PDB entry 7B0H | X-ray diffraction, 3.15 A resolution | chains E and F of the 6 polymer chains in the assembly

[Chain E (and F)]
Molecule: DNA polymerase
From: Thermococcus gorgonarius
Notes: EC 2.7.7.7; chain F of this document is another copy of the same molecule, construct and numbering; everything in this record applies to it too
Reference sequence: P56689 (DPOL_THEGO); residues 1-773 here = UniProt positions 1-773
Amino-acid sequence (773 residues; row label = number of the first residue in the row):
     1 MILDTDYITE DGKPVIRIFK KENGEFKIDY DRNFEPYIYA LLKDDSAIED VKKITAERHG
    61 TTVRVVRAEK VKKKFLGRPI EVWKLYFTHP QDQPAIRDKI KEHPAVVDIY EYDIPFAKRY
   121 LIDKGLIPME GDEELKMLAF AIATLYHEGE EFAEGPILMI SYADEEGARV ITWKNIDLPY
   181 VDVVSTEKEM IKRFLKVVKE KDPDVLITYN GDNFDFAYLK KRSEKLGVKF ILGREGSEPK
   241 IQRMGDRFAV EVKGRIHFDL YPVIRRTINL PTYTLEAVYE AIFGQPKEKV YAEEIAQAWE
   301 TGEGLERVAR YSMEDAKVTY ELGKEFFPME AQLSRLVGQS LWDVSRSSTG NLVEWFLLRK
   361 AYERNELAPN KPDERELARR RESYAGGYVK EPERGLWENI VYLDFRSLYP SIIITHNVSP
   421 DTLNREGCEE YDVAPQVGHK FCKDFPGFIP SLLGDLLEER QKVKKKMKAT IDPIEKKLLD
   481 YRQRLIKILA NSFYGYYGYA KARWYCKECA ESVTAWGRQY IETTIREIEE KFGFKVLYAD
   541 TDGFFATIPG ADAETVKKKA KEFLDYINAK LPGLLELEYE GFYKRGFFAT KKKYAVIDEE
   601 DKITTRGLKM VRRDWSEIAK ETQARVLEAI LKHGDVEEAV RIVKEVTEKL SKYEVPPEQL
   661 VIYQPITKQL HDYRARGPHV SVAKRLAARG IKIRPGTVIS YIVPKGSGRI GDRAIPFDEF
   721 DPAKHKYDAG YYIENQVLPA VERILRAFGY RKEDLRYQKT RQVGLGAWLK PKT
Disordered / not traced: 664-692, 705-717, 756-773 (chain F: 763-773)
Construct notes: engineered mutation Q93 (Val in P56689), A141 (Asp in P56689), A143 (Glu in P56689), L485 (Ala in P56689), A589 (Val in P56689), K609 (Glu in P56689), M610 (Ile in P56689), Q659 (Lys in P56689), Q664 (Glu in P56689), P665 (Gln in P56689), K668 (Arg in P56689), Q669 (Asp in P56689), H671 (Lys in P56689), R674 (Lys in P56689), R676 (Thr in P56689), S681 (Ala in P56689), P704 (Leu in P56689), G730 (Glu in P56689)
Disulfides: C428-C442, C506-C509
Ion coordination: Mn2+ site 1: D404, E580 (together with dTTP); Mn2+ site 2: D404, F405, D542 (together with dTTP); Mg2+: D404, D542 (together with dTTP) (shared with 1 residue of chain G)
Ligand contacts: dTTP (TTP): D404, F405, R406, S407, L408, Y409, P410, R460, K487, I488, N491, Y494, T541, D542, E578, E580
From the paper describing this entry:
  - catalytic residues: D404, D540, D542
  - Mg2+ coordination: D404, D542
  - Mn2+ coordination: D404, D542, E580
  - binding site for dTTP: D404, Y409, R460, K487, N491, Y494
  - binding site for the 6-nt DNA strand: Y594, R606
  - conformationally variable residues (helix shift, order/disorder transition): I618 to K632, A639 to K652, I666 to G690, Y731 to A747

[Chain E / chain F interface]
Pairs across the interface (13; chain E residue first):
  R375(E) - R689(F)
  R381(E) - K705(F)
  R381(E) - G706(F)
  R381(E) - S707(F)
  R381(E) - D712(F)  salt bridge
  R381(E) - R713(F)
  E382(E) - K724(F)
  E382(E) - H725(F)
  S383(E) - K705(F)
  S383(E) - G706(F)
  R394(E) - R761(F)
  G498(E) - S707(F)
  R746(E) - E753(F)  salt bridge
Other interface residues (no listed pair), chain E (12 interface residues in all): E374, A378, R380, K507, K752
Other interface residues (no listed pair), chain F (12 interface residues in all): R685, R751

[Summary]
Chain E and chain F each contribute 12 residues to their interface; the contacts include 2 salt bridges. Polar
pairs include R381(E)-D712(F) and R746(E)-E753(F). Bound to chain E: dTTP. D404(E) and E580(E) coordinate Mn2+
site 1. The paper reports catalytic residues D404(E), D540(E) and D542(E); a binding site for dTTP at D404(E),
Y409(E) and R460(E) among others.
Chain E and chain F are both DNA polymerase (Thermococcus gorgonarius); the structure, TgoT_6G12 Ternary
complex, was determined by X-ray diffraction, deposited together with 7B06, 7B07, 7B08, 7B0F and 7B0G.
